PDB entry 8GTC | electron microscopy, 4.50 A resolution (low resolution: residue-level contacts below are approximate; hydrogen-bond / salt-bridge calls are withheld) | chains G and L of the 27 polymer chains in the assembly

== Chain G (and L) ==
Protein: Distal tail protein
From: Dinoroseobacter phage vB_DshS-R4C
Notes: chain L of this document is another copy of the same molecule, construct and numbering; everything in this record applies to it too
UniProt: A0A4Y6E7X5 (A0A4Y6E7X5_9CAUD); residues 1-214 here = UniProt positions 1-214
Sequence (214 residues; numbered 1 to 214; the number before each row is that of its first residue):
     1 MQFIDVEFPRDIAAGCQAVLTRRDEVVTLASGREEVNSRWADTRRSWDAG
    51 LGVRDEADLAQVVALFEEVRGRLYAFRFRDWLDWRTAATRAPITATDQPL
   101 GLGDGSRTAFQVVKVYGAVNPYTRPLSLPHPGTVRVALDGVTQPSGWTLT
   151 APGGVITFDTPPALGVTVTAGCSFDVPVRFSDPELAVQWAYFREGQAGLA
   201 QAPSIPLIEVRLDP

== Interface between chain G and chain L ==
Contacting residue pairs - 14 pairs, chain G then chain L:
  Ala18(G) - Val187(L)
  Val19(G) - Leu185(L)
  Leu20(G) - Glu184(L)
  Leu20(G) - Leu185(L)
  Arg22(G) - Pro183(L)
  Gly32(G) - Arg211(L)
  Gly32(G) - Leu212(L)
  Gly32(G) - Asp213(L)
  Tyr116(G) - Ala64(L)
  Tyr116(G) - Glu67(L)
  Tyr116(G) - Glu68(L)
  Gly117(G) - Ala64(L)
  Asn120(G) - Glu67(L)
  Asn120(G) - Glu68(L)
Interface residues without a listed pair, chain G (12 interface residues in all): Thr21, Asp24, Arg33, Tyr122
Interface residues without a listed pair, chain L (11 interface residues in all): Gly71

== Overview ==
12 residues of chain G and 11 residues of chain L are in contact.
Chain G and chain L are both Distal tail protein (Dinoroseobacter phage vB_DshS-R4C); the structure, Cryo-EM
model of the marine siphophage vB_DshS-R4C baseplate-tail complex, was determined by electron microscopy,
deposited together with 8GTB, 8GTD and 8GTF.
